PDB entry 4YW8 | X-ray diffraction, 1.55 A resolution | chain A

== Chain A ==
Molecule: Phosphoenolpyruvate carboxykinase, cytosolic [GTP]
Source organism: Rattus norvegicus
Notes: EC 4.1.1.32
Reference sequence: P07379 (PCKGC_RAT); residue numbers follow UniProt; this construct covers 1-622
Amino-acid sequence (624 residues; each row starts with the number of its first residue; numbers below 1 keep their minus sign (Gly-1 is residue -1)):
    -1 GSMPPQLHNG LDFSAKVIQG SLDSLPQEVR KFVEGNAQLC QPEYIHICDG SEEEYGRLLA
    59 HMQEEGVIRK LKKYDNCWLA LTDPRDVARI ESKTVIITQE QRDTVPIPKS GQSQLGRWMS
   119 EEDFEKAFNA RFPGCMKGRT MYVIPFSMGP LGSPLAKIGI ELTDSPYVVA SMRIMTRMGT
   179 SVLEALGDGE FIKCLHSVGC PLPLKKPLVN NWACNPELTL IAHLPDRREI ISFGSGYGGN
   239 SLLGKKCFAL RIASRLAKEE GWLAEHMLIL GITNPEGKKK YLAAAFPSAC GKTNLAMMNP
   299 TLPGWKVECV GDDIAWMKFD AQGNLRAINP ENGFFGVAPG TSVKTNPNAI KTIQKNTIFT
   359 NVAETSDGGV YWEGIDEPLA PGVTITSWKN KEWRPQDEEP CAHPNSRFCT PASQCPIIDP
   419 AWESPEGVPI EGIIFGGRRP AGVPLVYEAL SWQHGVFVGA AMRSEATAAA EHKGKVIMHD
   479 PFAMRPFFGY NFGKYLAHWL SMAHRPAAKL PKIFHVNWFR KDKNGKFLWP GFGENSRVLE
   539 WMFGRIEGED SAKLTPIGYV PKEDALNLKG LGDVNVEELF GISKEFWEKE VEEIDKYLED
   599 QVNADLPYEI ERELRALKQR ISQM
Not modelled in the structure: 393-396, 467-470
Construct notes: expression tag (-1 to 0)
Metal / ion sites: Mn2+ site 1: Glu63, His502, Glu607; Na+: Leu79, Asn208; Mn2+ site 2: Lys244, His264, Asp311 (together with 3-sulfanylpyridine-2-carboxylic acid)
Ligand contacts:
  - 3-sulfanylpyridine-2-carboxylic acid (1WD): Arg87, Tyr235, Gly237, Lys243, Lys244, His264, Ser286, Asp311, Phe333, Arg405, Phe485
  - 3-sulfanylpyridine-2-carboxylic acid / methanethiol: Phe284, Pro285, Ala287, Cys288, Gly289, Gly434, Gly435, Arg436, Ser462, Val514, Asn515, Trp516, Phe517
UniProt features mapped onto this chain:
  - region: Gly457 to Gly487 (Omega-loop)
  - active site: Cys288
  - binding site (substrate): Arg87, Tyr235 to Gly237, Ser286, Asn403 to Arg405
  - binding site (Mn(2+)): Lys244, His264, Asp311
  - binding site (GTP): Ala287 to Asn292, Arg405, Arg436, Phe530 to Asn533
  - modified residue: Ser19 (Phosphoserine), Lys70 (N6-acetyllysine), Lys71 (N6-acetyllysine), Ser90 (Phosphoserine), Lys91 (N6-acetyllysine), Ser118 (Phosphoserine), Thr178 (Phosphothreonine), Ser286 (Phosphoserine), Lys473 (N6-acetyllysine), Lys521 (N6-acetyllysine), Lys524 (N6-acetyllysine), Lys594 (N6-acetyllysine)
  - mutagenesis: Glu89 (E89A/D/Q: Abolished phosphoenolpyruvate carboxykinase activity; decreased affinity for oxaloacetate), Ser90 (S90A: Decreased phosphorylation and increased acetylation levels), Lys91 (K91Q: 3-fold decrease of affinity for phosphoenolpyruvate), His477 (H477R: Destabilization of the closed state of the omega-loop, resulting in decreased capture rates for the weaker binding substrates associated with catalysis in the phosphoenolpyruvate to ...)

== In short ==
Chain A binds 3-sulfanylpyridine-2-carboxylic acid and 3-sulfanylpyridine-2-carboxylic acid / methanethiol.
Glu63, His502 and Glu607 form the Mn2+ site 1. Leu79 and Asn208 coordinate Na+. Curated annotation (UniProt)
lists active-site residue Cys288, 8 substrate-binding residues, 3 Mn2+-binding residues and 12 GTP-binding
residues.
Chain A is Phosphoenolpyruvate carboxykinase, cytosolic [GTP] (Rattus norvegicus); the structure, Structure of
rat cytosolic pepck in complex with 3-mercaptopicolinic acid, was determined by X-ray diffraction (same
publication as 4YW9, 4YWB and 4YWD).
